PDB entry 6XF4 | X-ray diffraction, 2.77 A resolution | chains A and B

[Chain A (and B)]
Molecule: Stimulator of interferon genes protein
Source organism: Homo sapiens
Notes: chain B of this document is another copy of the same molecule, construct and numbering; everything in this record applies to it too
Reference sequence: Q86WV6 (STING_HUMAN); residues 155-341 here = UniProt positions 155-341
Chain sequence (189 residues; row label = number of the first residue in the row):
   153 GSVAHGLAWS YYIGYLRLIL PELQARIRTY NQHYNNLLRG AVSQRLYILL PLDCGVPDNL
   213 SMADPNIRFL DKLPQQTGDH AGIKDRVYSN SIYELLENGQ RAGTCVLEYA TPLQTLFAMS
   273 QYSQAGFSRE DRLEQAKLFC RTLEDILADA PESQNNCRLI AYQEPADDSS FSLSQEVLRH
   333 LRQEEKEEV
Unresolved in the structure: 153, 272-278, 318-321, 339-341 (chain B: 153, 275-278, 318-320, 338-341)
Construct notes: expression tag (153-154)
Small-molecule neighbours: V5V ((1R,3R,15E,28R,29R,30R,31R,34R,36R,39S,41R)-29,41-difluoro-34,39-disulfanyl-2,33,35,38,40,42-hexaoxa-4,6,9,11,13,18,20,22,25,27-decaaza-34,39-diphosphaoctacyclo[28.6.4.1~3,36~.1~28,31~.0~4,8~.0~7,12~.0~19,24~.0~23,27~]dotetraconta-5,7,9,11,15,19,21,23,25-nonaene 34,39-dioxide (non-preferred name)): S162, Y163, G166, Y167, I235, R238, V239, Y240, T263, P264, T267
Curated features (UniProtKB/Swiss-Prot):
  - region: E340, V341 (C-terminal tail (CTT))
  - binding site (2',3'-cGAMP): S162, Y167, R238, T263
  - binding site (3',3'-c-di-GMP): S162, Y167, R238 to S241, T263
  - binding site (2',3'-cUAMP): Y167, R238, T263
  - modified residue: T229 (Phosphothreonine), S241 (Phosphoserine)
  - cross-link (Glycyl lysine isopeptide (Lys-Gly)): K236 (interchain with G-Cter in ubiquitin), K338 (interchain with G-Cter in SUMO)
  - natural variant: V155 (V155M: In SAVI), H232 (H232R: Activated by both 2'-3' linked cGAMP and 3'-3' linked cGAMP), R284 (R284S: Found in a 9-month-old patient who died following a fever and severe neck abscess without indication of any severe bacterial infection)
  - mutagenesis: G158 (G158A: Constitutively active mutant that promotes the production of type I interferon in absence of cGAMP ligand; G158E: Abolished homodimerization and activation ...), S162 (S162A: Slight decrease in c-di-GMP-binding. Renders the enzyme sensitive to 5,6-dimethylxanthenone 4-acetic acid (DMXAA) drug, leading to activation of the STING1 pathway ...), G166 (G166S: Slight decrease in c-di-GMP-binding), R178 to R180 (Abolishes the endoplasmic reticulum location), G230 (G230I: Renders the enzyme sensitive to 5,6-dimethylxanthenone 4-acetic acid (DMXAA) drug, leading to activation of the STING1 pathway), K236 (K236R: Loss of deubiquitination by USP44), R238 to Y240 (Strong decrease in cGAMP-binding without affecting interaction with TBK1. Abolished ability to induce autophagy), R238 (R238A: Abolished cGAMP-binding. Abolished ability to induce autophagy), Y240 (Y240A: Abolished cGAMP-binding; Y240S: Strong decrease in c-di-GMP-binding), N242 (N242A: Strong decrease in c-di-GMP and cGAMP-binding), E260 (E260A: Strong decrease in c-di-GMP and cGAMP-binding), T263 (T263A: Strong decrease in c-di-GMP-binding), 9 further mutagenesis entries in UniProt

[Chain A / chain B interface]
Contacting residue pairs (69):
  S154(A) with S154(B); V155(B)
  V155(A) with S154(B); G158(B)
  H157(A) with M271(B)
  G158(A) with V155(B); L159(B)
  L159(A) with G158(B); S162(B)
  W161(A) with T267(B); M271(B), hydrophobic
  S162(A) with L159(B); T267(B), hydrogen bond
  I165(A) with T267(B); A270(B), hydrophobic
  Y167(A) with I235(B)
  V208(A) with A233(B), hydrophobic
  P209(A) with A233(B); G234(B)
  D210(A) with D231(B); H232(B), salt bridge; A233(B); G234(B), hydrogen bond (backbone-backbone)
  L212(A) with G234(B)
  F221(A) with K236(B)
  K224(A) with K236(B); D237(B), salt bridge
  D231(A) with D210(B)
  H232(A) with D210(B); T263(B); Q266(B), hydrogen bond
  A233(A) with V208(B), hydrophobic; P209(B); D210(B); E260(B); Y261(B), hydrogen bond (backbone-backbone); T263(B)
  G234(A) with D210(B), hydrogen bond (backbone-backbone); L212(B); S243(B); Y245(B), hydrogen bond (backbone-side chain); L259(B)
  I235(A) with Y167(B); S241(B); S243(B); E260(B)
  K236(A) with N211(B); F221(B); K224(B); S243(B), hydrogen bond (backbone-side chain)
  D237(A) with K224(B), salt bridge
  R238(A) with T263(B), hydrogen bond
  V239(A) with V239(B), hydrophobic
  S241(A) with I235(B)
  S243(A) with G234(B); I235(B); K236(B), hydrogen bond (side chain-backbone)
  Y245(A) with G234(B), hydrogen bond (side chain-backbone)
  E260(A) with A233(B); I235(B)
  Y261(A) with A233(B), hydrogen bond (backbone-backbone)
  T263(A) with A233(B); R238(B), hydrogen bond
  Q266(A) with H232(B), hydrogen bond
  T267(A) with S162(B), hydrogen bond; I165(B)
  A270(A) with I165(B), hydrophobic
  M271(A) with H157(B); W161(B), hydrophobic
Other interface residues (no listed pair), chain A (36 interface residues in all): N211, L259
Other interface residues (no listed pair), chain B (37 interface residues in all): R169

[In short]
Chain A and chain B form an interface of 36 and 37 residues respectively; the contacts include 14 hydrogen
bonds and 3 salt bridges. Polar contacts include D210(A)-H232(B), K224(A)-D237(B) and S162(A)-T267(B). Ligands
of chain A: compound V5V.
Chain A and chain B are both Stimulator of interferon genes protein (Homo sapiens); the structure, Crystal
structure of STING REF variant in complex with E7766, was determined by X-ray diffraction, deposited together
with 6XF3.
